Entry 6H8K (X-ray diffraction, 3.79 A resolution); this record covers chains 2 and L of the 73 polymer chains in the assembly.

# Chain 2
Molecule: NADH-ubiquinone oxidoreductase chain 2, NADH dehydrogenase subunit 2
From: Yarrowia lipolytica
Notes: EC 7.1.1.2
UniProtKB: Q9B6C8 (NU2M_YARLI); residues 1-415 carry their UniProt numbers (339 of 434 residues fall inside the UniProt entry; the rest is not from it)
Amino-acid sequence (434 residues; each row starts with the number of its first residue; note: 45 numbers in that range are skipped by the numbering (no residue carries them; nothing is unmodelled there); X marks 95 residues of unknown identity (built as UNK)):
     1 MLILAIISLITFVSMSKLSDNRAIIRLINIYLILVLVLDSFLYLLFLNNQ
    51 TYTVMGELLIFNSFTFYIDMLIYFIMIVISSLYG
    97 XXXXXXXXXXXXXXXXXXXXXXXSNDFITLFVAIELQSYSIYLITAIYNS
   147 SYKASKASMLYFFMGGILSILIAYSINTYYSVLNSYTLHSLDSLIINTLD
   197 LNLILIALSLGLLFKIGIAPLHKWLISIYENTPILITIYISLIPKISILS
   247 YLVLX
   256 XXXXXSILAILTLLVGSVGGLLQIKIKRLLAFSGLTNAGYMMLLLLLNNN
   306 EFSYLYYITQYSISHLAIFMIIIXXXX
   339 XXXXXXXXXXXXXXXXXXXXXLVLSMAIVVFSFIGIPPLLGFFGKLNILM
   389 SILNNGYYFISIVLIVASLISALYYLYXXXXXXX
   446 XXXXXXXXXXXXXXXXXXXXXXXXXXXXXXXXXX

# Chain L
Molecule: NADH-ubiquinone oxidoreductase chain 4L
From: Yarrowia lipolytica
Notes: EC 7.1.1.2
UniProtKB: Q9B6D4 (NU4LM_YARLI); residue numbers follow UniProt; this construct covers 1-79
Amino-acid sequence (79 residues; row label = number of the first residue in the row):
     1 MFIGTIILVLSFLGFVFNRRNIILAFICLETMLLGINLILLRNSVLFDDI
    51 SGSLFAIVIIILAGVESAIGLSLLVSYYR

# How chain 2 and chain L interact
Pairs across the interface (55):
  I124(2) with F55(L), hydrophobic
  F127(2) with F55(L), hydrophobic; I59(L), hydrophobic; L62(L), hydrophobic
  V128(2) with V58(L), hydrophobic
  E131(2) with L62(L); E66(L)
  Y135(2) with L62(L), hydrogen bond (side chain-backbone); V65(L), hydrophobic; E66(L)
  Y138(2) with I69(L), hydrogen bond (side chain-backbone); G70(L); L73(L)
  L139(2) with I69(L), hydrophobic
  N145(2) with S76(L)
  Y148(2) with Y77(L), hydrogen bond; R79(L)
  S151(2) with Y77(L)
  S154(2) with L73(L)
  M155(2) with L73(L), hydrophobic; L74(L), hydrophobic; Y77(L), hydrophobic
  F158(2) with F26(L), hydrophobic; E66(L); I69(L), hydrophobic; G70(L); L73(L), hydrophobic
  F159(2) with F15(L), hydrophobic; A25(L), hydrophobic; F26(L), hydrophobic
  G162(2) with L29(L)
  I163(2) with F12(L), hydrophobic; F15(L), hydrophobic; L29(L)
  S165(2) with E66(L)
  I166(2) with L29(L); M32(L), hydrophobic; L33(L), hydrophobic; I36(L)
  Y170(2) with L8(L), hydrophobic
  I172(2) with F55(L), hydrophobic
  N173(2) with I36(L), hydrogen bond (side chain-backbone); I39(L); L40(L); N43(L)
  Y176(2) with L40(L), hydrophobic; N43(L); F47(L); G52(L), hydrogen bond (side chain-backbone)
  S177(2) with N43(L)
  N180(2) with F47(L)
  Y182(2) with L40(L); S51(L); G52(L); F55(L)
Also at the interface, not in a pair above, chain 2 (30 interface residues in all): F123, A142, G161, A169, L179
Also at the interface, not in a pair above, chain L (31 interface residues in all): I22, S44, L54

# In short
The interface between chain 2 and chain L involves 30 residues on one side and 31 on the other; the contacts
include 5 hydrogen bonds. Polar pairs include Y135(2)-L62(L), Y138(2)-I69(L) and Y148(2)-Y77(L).
Chain 2 is NADH-ubiquinone oxidoreductase chain 2, NADH dehydrogenase subunit 2 and chain L is NADH-ubiquinone
oxidoreductase chain 4L, both from Yarrowia lipolytica; the structure, Crystal structure of a variant (Q133C
in PSST) of Yarrowia lipolytica complex I, was determined by X-ray diffraction.
